4XYL - chains C and D of the 4 polymer chains in the assembly; structure by X-ray diffraction, 1.95 A resolution.

== Chain C ==
Protein: alpha subunit of Acyl-CoA synthetase (NDP forming)
Organism: Korarchaeum cryptofilum (strain OPF8)
UniProtKB: B1L3C9 (B1L3C9_KORCO); numbering as in UniProt (aligned over 1-464)
Sequence (464 residues; numbered 1 to 464; the number before each row is that of its first residue):
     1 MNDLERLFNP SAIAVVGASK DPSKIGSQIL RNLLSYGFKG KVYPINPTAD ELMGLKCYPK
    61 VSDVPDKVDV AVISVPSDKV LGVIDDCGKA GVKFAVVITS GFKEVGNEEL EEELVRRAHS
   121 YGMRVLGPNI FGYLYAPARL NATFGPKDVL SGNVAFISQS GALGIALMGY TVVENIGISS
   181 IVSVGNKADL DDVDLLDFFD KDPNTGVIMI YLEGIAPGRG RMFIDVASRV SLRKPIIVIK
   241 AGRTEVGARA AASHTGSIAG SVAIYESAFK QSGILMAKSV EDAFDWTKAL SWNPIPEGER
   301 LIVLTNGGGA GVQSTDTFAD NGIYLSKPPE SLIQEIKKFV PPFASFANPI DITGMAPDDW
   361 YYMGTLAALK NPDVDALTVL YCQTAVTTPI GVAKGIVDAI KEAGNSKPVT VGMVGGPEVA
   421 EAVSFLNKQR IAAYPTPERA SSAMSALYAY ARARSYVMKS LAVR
Disordered / not traced: 1
Residues lining bound ligands: coenzyme A (COA): Val16, Gly17, Ala18, Ser19, Lys24, Ile25, Ile45, Asn46, Pro47, Pro59, Ser74, Val75, Pro76, Ser77, Lys79, Val83, Ile98, Thr99, Ser100, Asn129, Ile130, Phe131, Phe144, Gly161, Ala162
Reported in the primary citation:
  - binding site for coenzyme A: Lys24, Pro59, Lys79
  - catalytic residues: His254
  - specificity-determining residues: Phe144, Ala162, Ile165, Met355, Thr384, Ala385 (proposed by the authors, not directly observed)

== Chain D ==
Protein: beta subunit of Acyl-CoA synthetase (NDP forming)
Organism: Korarchaeum cryptofilum (strain OPF8)
UniProtKB: B1L7P8 (B1L7P8_KORCO); numbering as in UniProt (aligned over 1-230)
Sequence (230 residues; row label = number of the first residue in the row):
     1 MSSRDLLLKA KENGRKSLLE HEAKYFISSY GIPVTNIRLA KSEEEAVNFS REIGFPVVLK
    61 IVSPQVVHKS DVGGVKVNLR SEEEVRKAYR EIIENVKRNV PNAEIEGILV QEFAPPGVEL
   121 IIGLLRDPQF GPTVMFGLGG VFVELFRDVS FRVAPLSEQD AESMIKEVKA YKLLTGFRGM
   181 EPVDIEAIKD ALIRAGRIGV ENEEIAEMDL NPVIAYPKGI KVVDARIILR
Disordered / not traced: 1, 100-102
Reported in the primary citation:
  - catalytic residues: His68, Arg178, Arg226 (proposed by the authors, not directly observed)

== Chain C / chain D interface ==
Contacting residue pairs (37; chain C residue first):
  Ile215(C) - Gln129(D)  hydrogen bond (backbone-side chain)
  Pro217(C) - Pro128(D)
  Pro217(C) - Gln129(D)
  Gly218(C) - Pro128(D)  hydrogen bond (backbone-backbone)
  Gly218(C) - Gln129(D)
  Arg219(C) - Gln129(D)  hydrogen bond (backbone-backbone)
  Gly220(C) - Gln129(D)  hydrogen bond (backbone-backbone)
  Gly220(C) - Phe130(D)
  Arg221(C) - Val153(D)
  Arg221(C) - Ala154(D)  hydrogen bond (side chain-backbone)
  Arg221(C) - Pro155(D)
  Ile224(C) - Phe130(D)  hydrophobic
  Ile224(C) - Val153(D)  hydrophobic
  Ser261(C) - Asp127(D)
  Ala263(C) - Phe151(D)  hydrophobic
  Ile264(C) - Leu125(D)  hydrophobic
  Ile264(C) - Asp127(D)
  Ile264(C) - Phe130(D)  hydrophobic
  Tyr265(C) - Gln129(D)
  Tyr265(C) - Phe130(D)  hydrophobic
  Ser267(C) - Phe151(D)  hydrogen bond (side chain-backbone)
  Ser267(C) - Arg152(D)
  Ala268(C) - Phe130(D)  hydrophobic
  Lys270(C) - Arg152(D)
  Lys270(C) - Glu167(D)  salt bridge
  Gln271(C) - Arg152(D)
  Gln271(C) - Val153(D)  hydrogen bond (side chain-backbone)
  Gln271(C) - Asp160(D)
  Tyr456(C) - Arg152(D)  hydrogen bond
  Tyr456(C) - Gln159(D)
  Tyr456(C) - Asp160(D)  hydrogen bond
  Tyr456(C) - Ser163(D)  hydrogen bond
  Lys459(C) - Gln159(D)
  Ser460(C) - Ser157(D)  hydrogen bond
  Ser460(C) - Gln159(D)
  Ser460(C) - Asp160(D)
  Arg464(C) - Ile193(D)
Interface residues without a listed pair, chain C (21 interface residues in all): Ala216, Gly260
Interface residues without a listed pair, chain D (18 interface residues in all): Thr133, Leu156

== Overview ==
Chain C and chain D form an interface of 21 and 18 residues respectively; the contacts include 11 hydrogen
bonds and 1 salt bridge. Polar contacts include Lys270(C)-Glu167(D), Ile215(C)-Gln129(D) and
Arg221(C)-Ala154(D). The paper reports catalytic residues His254(C) and His68(D) among others; a binding site
for coenzyme A at Lys24(C), Pro59(C) and Lys79(C).
Here chain C is alpha subunit of Acyl-CoA synthetase (NDP forming) and chain D is beta subunit of Acyl-CoA
synthetase (NDP forming), both from Korarchaeum cryptofilum (strain OPF8). Entry 4XYL (Ca. Korarchaeum
cryptofilum ACD1 in complex with coenzyme A) was determined by X-ray diffraction together with 4XYM, 4XZ3,
4Y8V, 4YAJ, 4YAK, 4YB8, 4YBZ and 5HBR from the same study.
